8HAN - chains F and I of the 11 polymer chains in the assembly; structure by electron microscopy, 4.20 A resolution (low resolution: residue-level contacts below are approximate; hydrogen-bond / salt-bridge calls are withheld).

Chain F:
Molecule: Histone H4
Source organism: Homo sapiens
Sequence (102 residues; numbered 1 to 102; the number before each row is that of its first residue):
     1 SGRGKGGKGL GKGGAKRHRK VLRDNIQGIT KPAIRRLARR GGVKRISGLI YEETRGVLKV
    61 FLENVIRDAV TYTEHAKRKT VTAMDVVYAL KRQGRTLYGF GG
Unresolved in the structure: 1-18
Modified / non-standard residues: Lys12 (N(6)-acetyllysine; ALY); Lys16 (N(6)-acetyllysine; ALY)

Chain I:
Molecule: 180-nt DNA strand
Source organism: Homo sapiens
Sequence (180 nucleotides; each row starts with the number of its first residue):
     1 ATCCGTCCGT TACCGCCATC AATATCCACC TGCAGATTCT ACCAAAAGTG TATTTGGAAA
    61 CTGCTCCATC AAAAGGCATG TTCAGCTGAA TTCAGCTGAA CATGCCTTTT GATGGAGCAG
   121 TTTCCAAATA CACTTTTGGT AGAATCTGCA GGTGGATATT GATGGCGGTA ACGGACGGAT
Unresolved in the structure: 1-18, 166-180

Interface between chain F and chain I:
Pairs across the interface (7):
  Arg19(F) - DA68(I)
  Arg19(F) - DT69(I)
  Thr30(F) - DC77(I)
  Thr30(F) - DA78(I)
  Pro32(F) - DA78(I)
  Arg36(F) - DC77(I)
  Arg45(F) - DC86(I)
Interface residues without a listed pair, chain F (9 interface residues in all): Lys31, Lys44, Lys77, Thr80
Interface residues without a listed pair, chain I (7 interface residues in all): DA58, DC67

Summary:
9 residues of chain F face 7 of chain I across their interface.
Here chain F is Histone H4 and chain I is a 180-nt DNA strand, both from Homo sapiens. Entry 8HAN (Cryo-EM
structure of the CBP catalytic core bound to the H4K12acK16ac nucleosome, class 3) was determined by electron
microscopy, deposited together with 8HAG, 8HAH, 8HAI, 8HAJ, 8HAK, 8HAL and 8HAM.
